PDB entry 8QY4 | electron microscopy, 3.06 A resolution | chains A and C of the 6 polymer chains in the assembly

== Chain A ==
Name: Interleukin-11
Organism: Homo sapiens
Reference sequence: P20809 (IL11_HUMAN); residue numbers follow UniProt; this construct covers 1-199
Amino-acid sequence (199 residues; row label = number of the first residue in the row):
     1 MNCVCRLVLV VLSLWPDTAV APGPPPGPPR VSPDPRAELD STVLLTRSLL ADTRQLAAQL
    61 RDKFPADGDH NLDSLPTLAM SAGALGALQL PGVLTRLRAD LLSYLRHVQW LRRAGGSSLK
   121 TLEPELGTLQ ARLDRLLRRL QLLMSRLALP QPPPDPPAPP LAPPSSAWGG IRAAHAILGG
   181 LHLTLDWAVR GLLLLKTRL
Not modelled in the structure: 1-34
Swiss-Prot annotation at these positions:
  - region: H182 to R190 (Important for interaction with IL11RA and for the stimulation of cell proliferation)
  - site: W168 (Important for interaction with IL6ST and for the stimulation of cell proliferation)
  - mutagenesis: H182 (H182V: Increases affinity for IL11RA and stimulation of cell proliferation), D186 (D186A: Strongly increases affinity for IL11RA and stimulation of cell proliferation; D186V: Increases affinity for IL11RA and stimulation of cell proliferation)
Reported in the primary citation:
  - conformationally variable residues (loop rearrangement): T77 to L90

== Chain C ==
Name: Interleukin-6 receptor subunit beta
Organism: Mus musculus
Reference sequence: Q00560 (IL6RB_MOUSE); numbering as in UniProt (aligned over 1-917)
Amino-acid sequence (917 residues; row label = number of the first residue in the row):
     1 MSAPRIWLAQ ALLFFLTTES IGQLLEPCGY IYPEFPVVQR GSNFTAICVL KEACLQHYYV
    61 NASYIVWKTN HAAVPREQVT VINRTTSSVT FTDVVLPSVQ LTCNILSFGQ IEQNVYGVTM
   121 LSGFPPDKPT NLTCIVNEGK NMLCQWDPGR ETYLETNYTL KSEWATEKFP DCQSKHGTSC
   181 MVSYMPTYYV NIEVWVEAEN ALGKVSSESI NFDPVDKVKP TPPYNLSVTN SEELSSILKL
   241 SWVSSGLGGL LDLKSDIQYR TKDASTWIQV PLEDTMSPRT SFTVQDLKPF TEYVFRIRSI
   301 KDSGKGYWSD WSEEASGTTY EDRPSRPPSF WYKTNPSHGQ EYRSVRLIWK ALPLSEANGK
   361 ILDYEVILTQ SKSVSQTYTV TGTELTVNLT NDRYVASLAA RNKVGKSAAA VLTIPSPHVT
   421 AAYSVVNLKA FPKDNLLWVE WTPPPKPVSK YILEWCVLSE NAPCVEDWQQ EDATVNRTHL
   481 RGRLLESKCY QITVTLVFAT GPGGSESLKA YLKQAAPARG PTVRTKKVGK NEAVLAWDQI
   541 PVDDQNGFIR NYSISYRTSV GKEMVVHVDS SHTEYTLSSL SSDTLYMVRM AAYTDEGGKD
   601 GPEFTFTTPK FAQGEIEAIV VPVCLAFLLT TLLGVLFCFN KRDLIKKHIW PNVPDPSKSH
   661 IAQWSPHTPP RHNFNSKDQM YSDGNFTDVS VVEIEANNKK PCPDDLKSVD LFKKEKVSTE
   721 GHSSGIGGSS CMSSSRPSIS SNEENESAQS TASTVQYSTV VHSGYRHQVP SVQVFSRSES
   781 TQPLLDSEER PEDLQLVDSV DGGDEILPRQ PYFKQNCSQP EACPEISHFE RSNQVLSGNE
   841 EDFVRLKQQQ VSDHISQPYG SEQRRLFQEG STADALGTGA DGQMERFESV GMETTIDEEI
   901 PKSYLPQTVR QGGYMPQ
Not modelled in the structure: 1-24, 608-917
Sequence notes: engineered mutation L496 (Pro in Q00560)
Cystine bridges: C28-C54, C48-C103, C134-C144, C172-C180, C456-C464
Glycans and other covalent adducts: N-acetylglucosamine (NAG) linked to N43, N61, N83, N131, N157, N225
Swiss-Prot annotation at these positions:
  - motif: W308 to S312 (WSXWS motif), I649 to S657 (Box 1 motif)
  - modified residue (Phosphoserine): S659, S665, S780, S787, S827, S837
  - glycosylation (N-linked (GlcNAc...) asparagine): N43, N61, N83, N131, N157, N225, N388, N476, N551
Reported in the primary citation:
  - mutagenesis - P496L: unchanged binding to IL-11
  - mutagenesis - P496L: unchanged binding to IL-6

== Chain A / chain C interface ==
Contacting residue pairs - 6 pairs, chain A then chain C:
  S41(A) with Y189(C), hydrogen bond (side chain-backbone)
  L44(A) with Y189(C), hydrophobic
  R135(A) with T187(C)
  R138(A) with T166(C); E167(C), salt bridge
  R139(A) with W164(C)
Interface residues without a listed pair, chain A (8 interface residues in all): L45, S48, L142
Interface residues without a listed pair, chain C (10 interface residues in all): A165, P186, Y188, V190, L250
From the paper, about this interface:
  - specific contacts: V190(C)-R135(A) (hydrophobic contact)
  - interface residues, chain A: R135(A), R138(A), R139(A)

== Summary ==
Chain A and chain C form an interface of 8 and 10 residues respectively; the contacts include 1 hydrogen bond
and 1 salt bridge. Polar pairs include R138(A)-E167(C) and S41(A)-Y189(C). The authors report a hydrophobic
contact between V190(C) and R135(A). From the paper: P496L of chain C leaves binding to IL-11 unchanged;
interface residues R135(A), R138(A) and R139(A).
Chain A is Interleukin-11 (Homo sapiens) and chain C is Interleukin-6 receptor subunit beta (Mus musculus);
the structure, Structure of interleukin 11 (gp130 P496L mutant), was determined by electron microscopy
together with 8QY5 and 8QY6 from the same study.
